3U4D - chain A; structure by X-ray diffraction, 2.70 A resolution.

Chain A:
Molecule: Bacilysin biosynthesis oxidoreductase ywfH
From: Bacillus subtilis
Reference sequence: P39644 (YWFH_BACSU); numbering as in UniProt (aligned over 1-259)
Sequence (281 residues; each row starts with the number of its first residue; numbers below 1 keep their minus sign (Met-19 is residue -19)):
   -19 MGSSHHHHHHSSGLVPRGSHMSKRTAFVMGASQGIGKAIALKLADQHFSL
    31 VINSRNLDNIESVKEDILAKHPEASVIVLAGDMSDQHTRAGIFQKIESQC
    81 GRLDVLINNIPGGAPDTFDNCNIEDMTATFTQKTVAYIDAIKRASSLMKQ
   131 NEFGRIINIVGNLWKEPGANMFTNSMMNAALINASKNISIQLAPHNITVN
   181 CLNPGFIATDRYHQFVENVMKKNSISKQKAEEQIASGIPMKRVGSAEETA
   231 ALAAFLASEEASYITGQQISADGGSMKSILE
Unresolved in the structure: -19 to 1, 193-209, 256-261
Differences from the reference sequence: expression tag (-19 to 0); cloning artifact (260-261)
Swiss-Prot annotation at these positions:
  - binding site (NADP(+)): Ser12 to Ile15, Ser34 to Asn36, Asp62, Met63, Ile90, Lys113, Gly185 to Arg191
  - mutagenesis: Lys113 (K113A: 5- and 2-fold decrease of the catalytic efficiency and the affinity for ex-H2HPP, respectively), Tyr117 (Y117A: 6- and 3-fold decrease of the catalytic efficiency and the affinity for ex-H2HPP, respectively), Ser155 (S155A: 5.5- and 3-fold decrease of the catalytic efficiency and the affinity for ex-H2HPP, respectively), Asn158 (N158A: 5- and 2-fold decrease of the catalytic efficiency and the affinity for ex-H2HPP, respectively), Ser250 (S250A: 1.5- and 2-fold decrease of the catalytic efficiency and the affinity for ex-H2HPP, respectively)
What the authors report for this chain:
  - conformationally variable residues (side-chain flip): Trp144
  - specificity-determining residues: Gln13 (by similarity / conservation)
  - catalytic residues: Lys113, Tyr117, Ser155
  - mutagenesis - K113A, Y117A, S155A, N158A: decreased catalytic activity
  - mutagenesis - S250A: unchanged catalytic activity

In short:
UniProt lists 18 NADP+-binding residues and 5 mutagenesis sites. From the paper: catalytic residues Lys113,
Tyr117 and Ser155; K113A, Y117A and S155A, among others, reduce catalytic activity; 5 substitutions were
tested in all.
Chain A is Bacilysin biosynthesis oxidoreductase ywfH (Bacillus subtilis); the structure, Crystal structure of
YwfH, NADPH dependent reductase involved in Bacilysin biosynthesis, was determined by X-ray diffraction (same
publication as 3U49 and 3U4C).
